5MW9 - chains C and D of the 4 polymer chains in the assembly; structure by X-ray diffraction, 2.20 A resolution.

# Chain C (and D)
Protein: Centrosomin
From: Drosophila melanogaster
Notes: chain D of this document is another copy of the same molecule, construct and numbering; everything in this record applies to it too
UniProt: P54623 (CNN_DROME), isoform P54623-2; numbering as in UniProt (aligned over 490-544)
Chain sequence (58 residues; each row starts with the number of its first residue):
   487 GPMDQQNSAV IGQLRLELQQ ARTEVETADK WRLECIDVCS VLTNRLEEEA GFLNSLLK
Disordered / not traced: 487-498 (chain D: 487-502)
Differences from the reference sequence: expression tag (487-489); conflict Ile-522 (Val in P54623); engineered mutation Glu-535 (Leu in P54623)

# How chain C and chain D interact
Disulfides between the chains: Cys-521(C)/Cys-521(D)
Residue-residue contacts - 29 pairs, chain C then chain D:
  Glu-503(C) / Glu-503(D)
  Glu-503(C) / Leu-504(D)
  Glu-503(C) / Ala-507(D)
  Glu-510(C) / Ala-507(D)
  Glu-510(C) / Val-511(D)
  Glu-510(C) / Ala-514(D)
  Val-511(C) / Glu-510(D)
  Ala-514(C) / Asp-515(D)
  Ala-514(C) / Arg-518(D)
  Asp-515(C) / Ala-514(D)
  Trp-517(C) / Arg-518(D)
  Arg-518(C) / Trp-517(D)
  Cys-521(C) / Cys-521(D)  disulfide
  Cys-521(C) / Ile-522(D)
  Ile-522(C) / Cys-521(D)  hydrogen bond (backbone-side chain)
  Val-524(C) / Cys-525(D)  hydrophobic
  Cys-525(C) / Cys-521(D)
  Cys-525(C) / Cys-525(D)  hydrophobic
  Cys-525(C) / Leu-528(D)
  Leu-528(C) / Thr-529(D)
  Leu-528(C) / Leu-532(D)  hydrophobic
  Thr-529(C) / Leu-528(D)
  Arg-531(C) / Leu-532(D)
  Leu-532(C) / Leu-528(D)  hydrophobic
  Leu-532(C) / Arg-531(D)
  Leu-532(C) / Leu-532(D)  hydrophobic
  Glu-535(C) / Leu-532(D)
  Glu-535(C) / Glu-535(D)
  Glu-535(C) / Leu-539(D)
Interface residues without a listed pair, chain C (19 interface residues in all): Gln-506, Ala-536, Leu-539
Interface residues without a listed pair, chain D (21 interface residues in all): Gln-506, Arg-508, Val-524
From the paper, about this interface:
  - hot spots on chain D (mutagenesis) - L532E, L539E: decreased binding to Centrosomin

# Overview
19 residues of chain C face 21 of chain D across their interface; the contacts include 1 disulfide bond and 1
hydrogen bond. The hydrogen-bonded pair is Ile-522(C)/Cys-521(D). From the paper: L532E and L539E of chain D
reduce binding to Centrosomin.
Both chains are Centrosomin (Drosophila melanogaster). Entry 5MW9 (Complex between the Leucine Zipper (LZ) and
Centrosomin-motif 2 (CM2) domains of Drosophila melanogaster Centrosomin (Cnn) ...) was determined by X-ray
diffraction, deposited together with 5MVW, 5MW0, 5MWE and 5I7C.
